9DTV - chains D and C of the 4 polymer chains in the assembly; structure by X-ray diffraction, 2.42 A resolution.

== Chain D (and C) ==
Protein: 2-succinyl-5-enolpyruvyl-6-hydroxy-3-cyclohexene-1-carboxylate synthase
From: Mycobacterium tuberculosis H37Rv
Notes: EC 2.2.1.9; chain C of this document is another copy of the same molecule, construct and numbering; everything in this record applies to it too
UniProtKB: P9WK11 (MEND_MYCTU); residues 1-554 here = UniProt positions 1-554
Amino-acid sequence (574 residues; each row starts with the number of its first residue; numbers below 1 keep their minus sign (Met-19 is residue -19)):
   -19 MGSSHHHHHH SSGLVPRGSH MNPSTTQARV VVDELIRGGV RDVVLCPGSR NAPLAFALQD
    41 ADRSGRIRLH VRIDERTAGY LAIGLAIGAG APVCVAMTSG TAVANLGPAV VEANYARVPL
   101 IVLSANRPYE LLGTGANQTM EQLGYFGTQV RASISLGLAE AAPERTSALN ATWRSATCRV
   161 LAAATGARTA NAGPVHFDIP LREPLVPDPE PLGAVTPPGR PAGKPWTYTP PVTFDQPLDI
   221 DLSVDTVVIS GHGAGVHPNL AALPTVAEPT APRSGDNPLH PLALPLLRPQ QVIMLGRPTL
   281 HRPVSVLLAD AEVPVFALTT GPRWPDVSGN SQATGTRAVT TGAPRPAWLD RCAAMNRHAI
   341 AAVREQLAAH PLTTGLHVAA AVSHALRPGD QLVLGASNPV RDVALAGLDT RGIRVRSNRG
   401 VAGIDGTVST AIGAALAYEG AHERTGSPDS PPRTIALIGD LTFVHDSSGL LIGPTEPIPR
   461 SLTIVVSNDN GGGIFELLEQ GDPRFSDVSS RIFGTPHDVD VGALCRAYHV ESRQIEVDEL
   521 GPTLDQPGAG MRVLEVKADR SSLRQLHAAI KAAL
Disordered / not traced: -19 to 1, 114-118, 185-194 (chain C: -19 to 2, 32, 115-118, 182-195)
Differences from the reference sequence: initiating methionine (-19); expression tag (-18 to 0); engineered mutation Ala141 (Asp in P9WK11)
Ion coordination: Mg2+: Asp440, Asp469, Gly471 (together with thiamine diphosphate)
Residues lining bound ligands:
  - 1,4-dihydroxy-2-naphthoic acid (DNA): Asn94, Tyr95, Arg97, His232, Gly233, Gly276, Arg277, Thr299, Arg303, Trp304, Pro305
  - thiamine diphosphate (TPP): Ser377, Asn378, Pro379, Ala402, Gly403, Ile404, Asp405, Gly439, Asp440, Leu441, Thr442, His445, Asp469, Gly471, Gly472, Gly473, Ile474, Phe475

== Chain D / chain C interface ==
Pairs across the interface (24; chain D residue first):
  Pro108(D) with Gly137(C); Leu138(C), hydrogen bond (backbone-backbone)
  Tyr109(D) with Tyr109(C), hydrogen bond; Leu138(C); Ala139(C)
  Leu111(D) with Ser135(C); Leu136(C); Ala156(C), hydrophobic
  Leu112(D) with Ile134(C); Ser135(C), hydrogen bond (backbone-backbone)
  Gly113(D) with Ser133(C)
  Ser133(D) with Leu112(C); Gly113(C)
  Ile134(D) with Leu112(C); Gly113(C); Thr114(C)
  Ser135(D) with Leu111(C); Leu112(C), hydrogen bond (backbone-backbone)
  Leu136(D) with Leu111(C)
  Leu138(D) with Pro108(C), hydrogen bond (backbone-backbone); Tyr109(C)
  Glu140(D) with Tyr109(C)
  Ala156(D) with Leu111(C), hydrophobic
  Arg159(D) with Thr114(C)
Interface residues without a listed pair, chain D (17 interface residues in all): Glu110, Gly137, Ala139, Thr152
Interface residues without a listed pair, chain C (16 interface residues in all): Glu110, Glu140

== Overview ==
The interface between chain D and chain C involves 17 residues on one side and 16 on the other, with 5
hydrogen bonds. Polar pairs include Tyr109(D)-Tyr109(C), Pro108(D)-Leu138(C) and Leu112(D)-Ser135(C). Chain D
binds thiamine diphosphate and 1,4-dihydroxy-2-naphthoic acid.
Chain D and chain C are both 2-succinyl-5-enolpyruvyl-6-hydroxy-3-cyclohexene-1-carboxylate synthase
(Mycobacterium tuberculosis H37Rv); the structure, Structure of D141A mutant of M.tuberculosis MenD (SEPHCHC
Synthase), was determined by X-ray diffraction (same publication as 9DQI and 9DSN).
